PDB entry 6UO9 | electron microscopy, 4.80 A resolution (low resolution: residue-level contacts below are approximate; hydrogen-bond / salt-bridge calls are withheld) | chains A and B

[Chain A]
Name: Gamma-aminobutyric acid type B receptor subunit 1
From: Homo sapiens
UniProt: Q9UBS5 (GABR1_HUMAN); residues 165-919 here = UniProt positions 165-919
Sequence (762 residues; each row starts with the number of its first residue):
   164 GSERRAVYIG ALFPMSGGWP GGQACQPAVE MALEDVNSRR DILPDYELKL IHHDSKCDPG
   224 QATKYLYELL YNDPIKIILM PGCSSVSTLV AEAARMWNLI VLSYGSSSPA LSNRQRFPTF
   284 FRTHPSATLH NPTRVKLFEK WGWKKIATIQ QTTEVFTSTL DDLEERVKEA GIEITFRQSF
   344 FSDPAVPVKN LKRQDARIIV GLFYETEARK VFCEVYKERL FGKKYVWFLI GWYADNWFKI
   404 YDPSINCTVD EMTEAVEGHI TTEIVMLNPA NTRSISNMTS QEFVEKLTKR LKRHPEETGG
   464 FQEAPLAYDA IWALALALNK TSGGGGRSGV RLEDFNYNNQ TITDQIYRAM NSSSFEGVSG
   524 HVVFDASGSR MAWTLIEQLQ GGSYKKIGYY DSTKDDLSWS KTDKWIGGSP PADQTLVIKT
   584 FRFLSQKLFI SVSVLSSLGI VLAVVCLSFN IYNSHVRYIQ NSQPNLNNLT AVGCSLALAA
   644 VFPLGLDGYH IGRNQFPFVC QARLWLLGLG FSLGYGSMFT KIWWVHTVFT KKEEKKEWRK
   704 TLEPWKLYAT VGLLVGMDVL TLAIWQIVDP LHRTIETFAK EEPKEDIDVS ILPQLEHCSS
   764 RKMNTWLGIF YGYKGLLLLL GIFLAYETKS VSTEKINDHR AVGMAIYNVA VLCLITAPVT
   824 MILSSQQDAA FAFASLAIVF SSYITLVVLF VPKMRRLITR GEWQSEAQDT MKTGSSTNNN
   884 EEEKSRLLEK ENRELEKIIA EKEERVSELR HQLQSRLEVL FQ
Disordered / not traced: 164-166, 486-493, 694-704, 861-925
Disulfides: C220-C246, C376-C410, C663-C761
Covalent attachments: N-acetylglucosamine (NAG) linked to N409, N440, N482, N514
Sequence notes: expression tag (164, 920-925)
Small-molecule neighbours: (R)-(3-aminopropyl)methylphosphinic acid (QD7): W182, C246, S247, G268, S269, S270, H287, V318, W395, E466
Reported in the primary citation:
  - conformationally variable residues: Y367, W395

[Chain B]
Name: Gamma-aminobutyric acid type B receptor subunit 2
From: Homo sapiens
UniProt: O75899 (GABR2_HUMAN); numbering as in UniProt (aligned over 41-819)
Sequence (779 residues; each row starts with the number of its first residue):
    41 GWARGAPRPP PSSPPLSIMG LMPLTKEVAK GSIGRGVLPA VELAIEQIRN ESLLRPYFLD
   101 LRLYDTECDN AKGLKAFYDA IKYGPNHLMV FGGVCPSVTS IIAESLQGWN LVQLSFAATT
   161 PVLADKKKYP YFFRTVPSDN AVNPAILKLL KHYQWKRVGT LTQDVQRFSE VRNDLTGVLY
   221 GEDIEISDTE SFSNDPCTSV KKLKGNDVRI ILGQFDQNMA AKVFCCAYEE NMYGSKYQWI
   281 IPGWYEPSWW EQVHTEANSS RCLRKNLLAA MEGYIGVDFE PLSSKQIKTI SGKTPQQYER
   341 EYNNKRSGVG PSKFHGYAYD GIWVIAKTLQ RAMETLHASS RHQRIQDFNY TDHTLGRIIL
   401 NAMNETNFFG VTGQVVFRNG ERMGTIKFTQ FQDSREVKVG EYNAVADTLE IINDTIRFQG
   461 SEPPKDKTII LEQLRKISLP LYSILSALTI LGMIMASAFL FFNIKNRNQK LIKMSSPYMN
   521 NLIILGGMLS YASIFLFGLD GSFVSEKTFE TLCTVRTWIL TVGYTTAFGA MFAKTWRVHA
   581 IFKNVKMKKK IIKDQKLLVI VGGMLLIDLC ILICWQAVDP LRRTVEKYSM EPDPAGRDIS
   641 IRPLLEHCEN THMTIWLGIV YAYKGLLMLF GCFLAWETRN VSIPALNDSK YIGMSVYNVG
   701 IMCIIGAAVS FLTRDQPNVQ FCIVALVIIF CSTITLCLVF VPKLITLRTN PDAATQNRRF
   761 QFTQNQKKED SKTSTSVTSV NQASTSRLEG LQSENHRLRM KITELDKDLE EVTMQLQDT
Disordered / not traced: 41-52, 584-591, 751-819
Disulfides: C108-C135, C237-C266, C265-C302, C553-C648
Covalent attachments: N-acetylglucosamine (NAG) linked to N298, N404, N453
UniProt features mapped onto this chain:
  - modified residue: S776 (Phosphoserine), S779 (Phosphoserine), T819 (Phosphothreonine)
  - glycosylation (N-linked (GlcNAc...) asparagine): N90, N298, N389, N404, N453
  - natural variant: A567 (A567T: In NDPLHS), G693 (G693W: In DEE59; uncertain significance), S695 (S695I: In DEE59), I705 (I705N: In DEE59), A707 (A707T: In NDPLHS)
  - mutagenesis: Y118 (Y118A: Impairs interaction with GABBR1. Decreases signaling via G-proteins)

[Chain A / chain B interface]
Residue-residue contacts (30; chain A residue first):
  D221(A) - K168(B)
  P222(A) - S145(B)
  G223(A) - E144(B)
  G223(A) - S145(B)
  T226(A) - Y118(B)
  T226(A) - S145(B)
  K227(A) - S145(B)
  K227(A) - G148(B)
  K227(A) - W149(B)
  Y230(A) - Y118(B)
  Y230(A) - I121(B)
  Y230(A) - K122(B)
  Y230(A) - W149(B)
  Y234(A) - Y118(B)
  Y234(A) - D119(B)
  Y234(A) - K122(B)
  L252(A) - I141(B)
  E255(A) - N110(B)
  M259(A) - A111(B)
  M259(A) - K112(B)
  M259(A) - K115(B)
  W260(A) - K115(B)
  T315(A) - Q206(B)
  R340(A) - S231(B)
  R340(A) - S233(B)
  S342(A) - S209(B)
  S342(A) - N213(B)
  F343(A) - N213(B)
  V349(A) - T216(B)
  N353(A) - T229(B)
Interface residues without a listed pair, chain A (22 interface residues in all): A256, Q313, F344, S345, R356
Interface residues without a listed pair, chain B (27 interface residues in all): L146, D165, D204, E210, R212, S227

[In short]
22 residues of chain A and 27 residues of chain B are in contact. Chain A binds
(R)-(3-aminopropyl)methylphosphinic acid. Covalently linked N-acetylglucosamine: at N409(A), N440(A), N482(A)
and N514(A). N-acetylglucosamine is covalently linked to N298(B), N404(B) and N453(B). Curated annotation
(UniProt) lists one mutagenesis site on chain B. From the paper: conformational variability at Y367(A) and
W395(A).
Here chain A is Gamma-aminobutyric acid type B receptor subunit 1 and chain B is Gamma-aminobutyric acid type
B receptor subunit 2, both from Homo sapiens. Entry 6UO9 (Human metabotropic GABA(B) receptor bound to agonist
SKF97541 in its intermediate state 2) was determined by electron microscopy (same publication as 6UO8, 6UOA
and 6VJM).
